PDB entry 3ZK7 | X-ray diffraction, 1.69 A resolution | chain A

== Chain A ==
Protein: Manganese abc transporter substrate-binding lipoprotein
From: Streptococcus pneumoniae
UniProtKB: P0A4G2 (MTSA_STRPN); numbering as in UniProt (aligned over 32-309)
Amino-acid sequence (278 residues; numbered 32 to 309; the number before each row is that of its first residue):
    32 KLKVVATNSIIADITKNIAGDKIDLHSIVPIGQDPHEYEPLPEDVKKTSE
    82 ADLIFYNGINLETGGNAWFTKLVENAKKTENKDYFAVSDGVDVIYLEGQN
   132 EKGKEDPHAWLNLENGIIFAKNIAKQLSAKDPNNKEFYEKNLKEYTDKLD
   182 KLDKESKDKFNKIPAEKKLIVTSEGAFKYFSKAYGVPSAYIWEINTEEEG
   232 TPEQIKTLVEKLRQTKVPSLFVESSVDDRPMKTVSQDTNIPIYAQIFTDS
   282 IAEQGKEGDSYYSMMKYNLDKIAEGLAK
Curated features (UniProtKB/Swiss-Prot):
  - binding site (Mn(2+)): H67, H139, E205, D280
  - natural variant: I62 (I62V: In strain: NA-1383/97), E81 (E81Q: In strain: NA-1383/97), D83 (D83N: In strain: TIGR4), D120 (D120E: In strain: NA-1064/97, NA-1383/97 and 1 more), Q130 (Q130K: In strain: NA-1064/97 and NA-1508/92), I148 (I148M: In strain: NA-1383/97), N164 (N164S: In strain: NA-1383/97), S187 to D189 (sequence variant, change not given here; In strain: NA-1383/97), K193 (K193N: In strain: NA-1064/97, NA-1383/97 and 1 more), A207 (A207C: In strain: NA-1383/97), E234 (E234D: In strain: NA-1383/97), V248 (V248T: In strain: NA-1383/97), 2 further natural variant entries in UniProt

== In short ==
From UniProt: 4 Mn2+-binding residues.
Chain A is Manganese abc transporter substrate-binding lipoprotein (Streptococcus pneumoniae); the structure,
Crystal structure of pneumococcal surface antigen psaa in the metal-free, open state, was determined by X-ray
diffraction (same publication as 3ZK8, 3ZK9 and 3ZKA).
